Entry 2FZE (X-ray diffraction, 1.90 A resolution); this record covers chains A and B.

== Chain A (and B) ==
Name: Alcohol dehydrogenase class III chi chain
Source organism: Homo sapiens
Notes: EC 1.1.1.1, 1.1.1.284; fragment: glutathione-dependent formaldehyde dehydrogenase; chain B of this document is another copy of the same molecule, construct and numbering; everything in this record applies to it too
UniProtKB: P11766 (ADHX_HUMAN); numbering as in UniProt (aligned over 1-373)
Amino-acid sequence (373 residues; row label = number of the first residue in the row):
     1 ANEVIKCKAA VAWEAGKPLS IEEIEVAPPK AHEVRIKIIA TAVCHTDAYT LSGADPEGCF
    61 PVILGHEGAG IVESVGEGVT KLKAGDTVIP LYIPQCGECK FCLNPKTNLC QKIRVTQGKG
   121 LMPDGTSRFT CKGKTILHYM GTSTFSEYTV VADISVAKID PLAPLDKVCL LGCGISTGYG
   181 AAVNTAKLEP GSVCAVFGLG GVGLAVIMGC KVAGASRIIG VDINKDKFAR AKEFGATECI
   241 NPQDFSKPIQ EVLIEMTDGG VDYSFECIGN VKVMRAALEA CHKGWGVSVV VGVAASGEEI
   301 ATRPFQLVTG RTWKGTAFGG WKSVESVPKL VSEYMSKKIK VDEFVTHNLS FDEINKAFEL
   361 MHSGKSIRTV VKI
Ion coordination: Zn2+ site 1: Cys44, His66, Glu67, Cys173; Zn2+ site 2: Cys96, Cys99, Cys102, Cys110; K+: Ala186, Lys187, Glu189, Tyr263
Ligand contacts: adenosine-5-diphosphoribose (APR): His45, Thr46, Gly198, Leu199, Gly200, Gly201, Val202, Gly203, Val221, Asp222, Ile223, Asn224, Lys227, Pro242, Cys267, Ile268, Asn270, Val273, Val291, Gly292, Val293, Arg368
UniProt features mapped onto this chain:
  - natural variant: Glu353 (D353E: this construct carries the variant)

== How chain A and chain B interact ==
Residue-residue contacts (72; chain A residue first):
  Lys100(A) - Asp258(B)  salt bridge
  Lys100(A) - His282(B)  hydrogen bond
  Lys100(A) - Trp285(B)
  Phe101(A) - His282(B)
  Phe101(A) - Lys283(B)
  Phe101(A) - Trp285(B)  hydrophobic
  Asn104(A) - Trp285(B)
  Lys106(A) - Glu189(B)  salt bridge
  Lys106(A) - Tyr263(B)  hydrogen bond
  Lys106(A) - Gly284(B)
  Lys106(A) - Trp285(B)
  Thr107(A) - Gly284(B)
  Thr107(A) - Trp285(B)
  Leu109(A) - Thr309(B)
  Gln111(A) - Lys283(B)  hydrogen bond
  Arg114(A) - Lys283(B)
  Glu189(A) - Lys106(B)  salt bridge
  Asp258(A) - Lys100(B)  salt bridge
  Tyr263(A) - Lys106(B)  hydrogen bond
  Met274(A) - Pro304(B)  hydrophobic
  Arg275(A) - Glu299(B)  salt bridge
  His282(A) - Lys100(B)  hydrogen bond
  His282(A) - Phe101(B)
  Lys283(A) - Phe101(B)
  Lys283(A) - Gln111(B)
  Gly284(A) - Lys106(B)
  Gly284(A) - Thr107(B)
  Trp285(A) - Asn104(B)
  Trp285(A) - Lys106(B)
  Trp285(A) - Thr107(B)
  Val290(A) - Val308(B)  hydrophobic
  Ala294(A) - Pro304(B)  hydrophobic
  Glu298(A) - Arg303(B)
  Glu298(A) - Pro304(B)
  Glu299(A) - Arg275(B)  salt bridge
  Glu299(A) - Ala301(B)
  Glu299(A) - Thr302(B)
  Ile300(A) - Ala301(B)
  Ile300(A) - Thr302(B)  hydrogen bond (backbone-backbone)
  Ile300(A) - Leu307(B)  hydrophobic
  Ala301(A) - Glu299(B)
  Ala301(A) - Ile300(B)
  Thr302(A) - Glu299(B)
  Thr302(A) - Ile300(B)  hydrogen bond (backbone-backbone)
  Arg303(A) - Glu298(B)
  Arg303(A) - Glu299(B)
  Pro304(A) - Met274(B)  hydrophobic
  Pro304(A) - Ala294(B)  hydrophobic
  Pro304(A) - Glu298(B)
  Pro304(A) - Glu299(B)
  Pro304(A) - Ile300(B)
  Leu307(A) - Ile300(B)  hydrophobic
  Leu307(A) - Trp313(B)  hydrophobic
  Leu307(A) - Lys314(B)
  Leu307(A) - Gly315(B)  hydrogen bond (backbone-backbone)
  Val308(A) - Val290(B)  hydrophobic
  Val308(A) - Gly315(B)
  Val308(A) - Thr316(B)
  Val308(A) - Ala317(B)
  Thr309(A) - Leu109(B)
  Thr312(A) - Thr312(B)
  Thr312(A) - Trp313(B)
  Thr312(A) - Lys314(B)
  Trp313(A) - Leu307(B)  hydrophobic
  Trp313(A) - Thr312(B)
  Trp313(A) - Trp313(B)  hydrogen bond (backbone-backbone)
  Lys314(A) - Leu307(B)
  Lys314(A) - Thr312(B)
  Gly315(A) - Leu307(B)  hydrogen bond (backbone-backbone)
  Gly315(A) - Val308(B)
  Thr316(A) - Val308(B)
  Ala317(A) - Val308(B)
Also at the interface, not in a pair above, chain A (40 interface residues in all): Gly259, Val271, Gly292, Gly297, Arg311
Also at the interface, not in a pair above, chain B (39 interface residues in all): Val271, Gly292, Gly297, Gly310, Arg311

== Summary ==
40 residues of chain A face 39 of chain B across their interface; the contacts include 10 hydrogen bonds and 6
salt bridges. Polar pairs include Lys100(A)-Asp258(B), Lys106(A)-Glu189(B) and Arg275(A)-Glu299(B). Chain A
binds adenosine-5-diphosphoribose. Cys44(A), His66(A), Glu67(A) and Cys173(A) coordinate Zn2+ site 1.
Chain A and chain B are both Alcohol dehydrogenase class III chi chain (Homo sapiens); the structure, Crystal
structure of the binary complex of human glutathione-dependent formaldehyde dehydrogenase with ADP-ribose, was
determined by X-ray diffraction, deposited together with 2FZW.
